Entry 8DFS (electron microscopy, 3.00 A resolution); this record covers chains I and L of the 13 polymer chains in the assembly.

Chain I:
Protein: CRISPR-associated protein, CT1133 family
Organism: Desulfovibrio vulgaris str. Hildenborough
UniProt: Q72WF8 (Q72WF8_DESVH); numbering as in UniProt (aligned over 1-612)
Sequence (612 residues; numbered 1 to 612; the number before each row is that of its first residue):
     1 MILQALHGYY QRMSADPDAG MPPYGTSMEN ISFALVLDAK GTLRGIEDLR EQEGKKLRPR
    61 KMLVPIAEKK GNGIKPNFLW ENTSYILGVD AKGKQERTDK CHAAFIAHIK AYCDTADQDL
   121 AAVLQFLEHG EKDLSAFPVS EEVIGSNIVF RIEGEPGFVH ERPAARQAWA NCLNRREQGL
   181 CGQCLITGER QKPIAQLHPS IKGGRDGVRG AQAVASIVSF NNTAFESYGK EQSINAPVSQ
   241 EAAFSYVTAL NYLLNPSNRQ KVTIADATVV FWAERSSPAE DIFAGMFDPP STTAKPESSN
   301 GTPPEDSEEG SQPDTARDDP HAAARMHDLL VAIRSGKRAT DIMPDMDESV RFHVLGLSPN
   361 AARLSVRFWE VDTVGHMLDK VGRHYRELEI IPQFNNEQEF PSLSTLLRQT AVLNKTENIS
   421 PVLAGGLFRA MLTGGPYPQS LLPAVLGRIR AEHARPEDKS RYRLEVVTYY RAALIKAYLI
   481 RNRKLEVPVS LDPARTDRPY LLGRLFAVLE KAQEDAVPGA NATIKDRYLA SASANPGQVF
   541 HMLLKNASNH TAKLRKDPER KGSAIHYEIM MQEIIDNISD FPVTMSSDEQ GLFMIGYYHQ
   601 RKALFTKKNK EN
Disordered / not traced: 1-2, 112-115, 131-139, 179-180, 291-324, 562-563, 609-612

Chain L:
Molecule: 48-nt RNA strand
Organism: Desulfovibrio vulgaris
Sequence (48 nucleotides; numbered 2 to 49; the number before each row is that of its first residue):
     2 GGAUUGAAAC GCCAUGCUCA GGCUGGCGAG UGCGCGCCAC UCAUCAAG

Chain I / chain L interface:
Pairs across the interface (9):
  Ala224(I) - A9(L)  hydrogen bond to the base
  Glu226(I) - A8(L)  hydrogen bond to the base
  Ser227(I) - G7(L)  hydrogen bond to the base
  Ser227(I) - A8(L)  base contact
  Tyr228(I) - A4(L)  sugar contact
  Tyr228(I) - U5(L)  phosphate contact
  Tyr228(I) - U6(L)  hydrogen bond to the phosphate
  Tyr228(I) - G7(L)  stacking on the base
  Asn235(I) - U6(L)  base contact
Also at the interface, not in a pair above, chain I (6 interface residues in all): Pro237
Also at the interface, not in a pair above, chain L (7 interface residues in all): A10

In short:
6 residues of chain I face 7 of chain L across their interface, with 4 hydrogen bonds and 1 aromatic stacking
contact. Polar contacts include Ala224(I)-A9(L), Glu226(I)-A8(L) and Ser227(I)-G7(L).
Here chain I is CRISPR-associated protein, CT1133 family (Desulfovibrio vulgaris str. Hildenborough) and chain
L is a 48-nt RNA strand (Desulfovibrio vulgaris). Entry 8DFS (type I-C Cascade bound to AcrIF2) was determined
by electron microscopy (same publication as 8DEJ, 8DFA, 8DEX and 8DFO).
